Entry 7N1E (X-ray diffraction, 2.30 A resolution); this record covers chains A and B of the 5 polymer chains in the assembly.

Chain A:
Name: MHC class I antigen, A-2 alpha chain
Source organism: Homo sapiens
UniProtKB: A0A5B8RNS7 (A0A5B8RNS7_HUMAN); residues 1-275 here correspond to UniProt positions 25-299 (UniProt number = residue number + 24)
Amino-acid sequence (275 residues; numbered 1 to 275; the number before each row is that of its first residue):
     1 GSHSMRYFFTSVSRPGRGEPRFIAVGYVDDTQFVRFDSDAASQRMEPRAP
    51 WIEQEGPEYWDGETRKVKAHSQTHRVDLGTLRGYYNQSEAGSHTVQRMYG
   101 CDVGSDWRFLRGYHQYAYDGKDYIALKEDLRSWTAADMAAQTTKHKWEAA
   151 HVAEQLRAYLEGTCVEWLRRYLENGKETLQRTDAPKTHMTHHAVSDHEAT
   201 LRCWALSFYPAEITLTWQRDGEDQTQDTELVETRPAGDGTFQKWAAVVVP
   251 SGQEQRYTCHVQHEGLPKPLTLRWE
Disordered / not traced: 275
Disulfide bonds: C101-C164, C203-C259

Chain B:
Name: Beta-2-microglobulin
Source organism: Homo sapiens
UniProtKB: P61769 (B2MG_HUMAN); residues 1-99 here correspond to UniProt positions 21-119 (UniProt number = residue number + 20)
Amino-acid sequence (100 residues; numbered 0 to 99; the number before each row is that of its first residue; numbering starts at 0):
     0 MIQRTPKIQVYSRHPAENGKSNFLNCYVSGFHPSDIEVDLLKNGERIEKV
    50 EHSDLSFSKDWSFYLLYYTEFTPTEKDEYACRVNHVTLSQPKIVKWDRDM
Differences from the reference sequence: initiating methionine (0)
Disulfide bonds: C25-C80
Curated features (UniProtKB/Swiss-Prot):
  - modified residue: Q2 (Pyrrolidone carboxylic acid)
  - glycosylation: I1 (N-linked (Glc) (glycation) isoleucine), K19 (N-linked (Glc) (glycation) lysine), K41 (N-linked (Glc) (glycation) lysine), K48 (N-linked (Glc) (glycation) lysine), K58 (N-linked (Glc) (glycation) lysine), K91 (N-linked (Glc) (glycation) lysine), K94 (N-linked (Glc) (glycation) lysine)

How chain A and chain B interact:
Contacting residue pairs (55):
  F8(A) with S55(B); F56(B), hydrophobic
  F9(A) with F56(B)
  T10(A) with F56(B); F62(B)
  V12(A) with S33(B)
  I23(A) with L54(B), hydrophobic
  V25(A) with D53(B); S55(B)
  Y27(A) with S55(B); Y63(B), hydrogen bond
  Q32(A) with D53(B), hydrogen bond
  R35(A) with D53(B), salt bridge
  R48(A) with D53(B), salt bridge
  T94(A) with H31(B)
  Q96(A) with H31(B), hydrogen bond; F56(B); W60(B), hydrogen bond (side chain-backbone); F62(B)
  R97(A) with F56(B)
  Q115(A) with W60(B)
  Y116(A) with W60(B)
  A117(A) with W60(B)
  D119(A) with M0(B); I1(B); H31(B)
  G120(A) with I1(B); H31(B), hydrogen bond (backbone-side chain)
  D122(A) with W60(B), hydrogen bond
  T190(A) with D98(B), hydrogen bond
  H192(A) with D98(B), salt bridge
  R202(A) with D98(B), salt bridge
  W204(A) with D98(B), hydrogen bond; M99(B)
  V231(A) with Q8(B)
  E232(A) with Q8(B), hydrogen bond (backbone-side chain); Y26(B), hydrogen bond; S28(B), hydrogen bond
  R234(A) with Q8(B), hydrogen bond; Y10(B); M99(B), hydrogen bond (side chain-backbone)
  P235(A) with Y10(B), hydrogen bond (backbone-side chain); N24(B); Y26(B); L65(B), hydrophobic
  A236(A) with R12(B); N24(B), hydrogen bond (backbone-side chain)
  G237(A) with R12(B), hydrogen bond (backbone-side chain); L65(B)
  D238(A) with R12(B); H13(B)
  Q242(A) with Y10(B); S11(B), hydrogen bond (side chain-backbone); R12(B), hydrogen bond (side chain-backbone)
  W244(A) with M99(B), hydrogen bond (side chain-backbone)
Also at the interface, not in a pair above, chain A (35 interface residues in all): M98, L206, T233
Also at the interface, not in a pair above, chain B (23 interface residues in all): P14

In short:
35 residues of chain A face 23 of chain B across their interface, with 19 hydrogen bonds and 4 salt bridges.
Polar contacts include R35(A)-D53(B), R48(A)-D53(B) and H192(A)-D98(B).
Chain A is MHC class I antigen, A-2 alpha chain and chain B is Beta-2-microglobulin, both from Homo sapiens;
the structure, SARS-CoV-2 RLQ peptide-specific TCR pRLQ3 binds to RLQ-HLA-A2, was determined by X-ray
diffraction, deposited together with 7N1A, 7N1B, 7N1C, 7N1D and 7N1F.
